6ZGK - chains A and B of the 5 polymer chains in the assembly; structure by electron microscopy, 3.60 A resolution.

== Chain A (and B) ==
Molecule: Proton-gated ion channel
Organism: Gloeobacter violaceus (strain ATCC 29082 / PCC 7421)
Notes: chain B of this document is another copy of the same molecule, construct and numbering; everything in this record applies to it too
UniProtKB: Q7NDN8 (GLIC_GLOVI); residues 2-317 here correspond to UniProt positions 44-359 (UniProt number = residue number + 42)
Sequence (317 residues; numbered 1 to 317; the number before each row is that of its first residue):
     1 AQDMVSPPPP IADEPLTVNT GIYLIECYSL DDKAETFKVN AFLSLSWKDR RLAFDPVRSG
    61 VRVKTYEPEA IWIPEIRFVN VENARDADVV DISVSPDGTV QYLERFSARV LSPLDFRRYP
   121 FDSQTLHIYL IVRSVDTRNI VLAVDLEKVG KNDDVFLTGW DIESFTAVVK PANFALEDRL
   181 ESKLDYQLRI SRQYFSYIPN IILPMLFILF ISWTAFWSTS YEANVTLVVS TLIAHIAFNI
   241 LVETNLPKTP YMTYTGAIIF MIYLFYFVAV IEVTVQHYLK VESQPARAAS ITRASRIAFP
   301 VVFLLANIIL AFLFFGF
Unresolved in the structure: 1-4, 62-65, 316-317
Sequence notes: expression tag (1)
Reported in the primary citation:
  - conformationally variable residues (order/disorder transition, side-chain flip): D31, K33, E35, K248

== How chain A and chain B interact ==
Pairs across the interface - 57 pairs, chain A then chain B:
  Y23(A) with F174(B), hydrophobic; L176(B), hydrophobic
  N40(A) with V81(B), hydrogen bond (side chain-backbone); E82(B)
  F42(A) with F174(B), hydrophobic; L176(B), hydrophobic
  V89(A) with R133(B)
  V90(A) with R133(B), hydrogen bond (backbone-side chain)
  L103(A) with L176(B), hydrophobic
  R105(A) with V79(B); V81(B), hydrogen bond (side chain-backbone); E82(B)
  S107(A) with E82(B), hydrogen bond (side chain-backbone)
  V155(A) with P113(B), hydrophobic
  T158(A) with E35(B), hydrogen bond
  G159(A) with P250(B)
  F195(A) with M252(B), hydrophobic
  S196(A) with P250(B); Y251(B); M252(B)
  P199(A) with F260(B), hydrophobic
  L203(A) with F260(B), hydrophobic
  P204(A) with Y263(B), hydrophobic
  F207(A) with L264(B), hydrophobic; F267(B), hydrophobic
  I208(A) with I236(B), hydrophobic
  F210(A) with F267(B), hydrophobic
  I211(A) with L232(B), hydrophobic; V270(B), hydrophobic
  T214(A) with V270(B); T274(B), hydrogen bond
  W217(A) with T274(B); Y278(B)
  S218(A) with Y221(B)
  S220(A) with E222(B), hydrogen bond
  A223(A) with Y221(B), hydrophobic; E222(B)
  T226(A) with T226(B)
  L227(A) with Y221(B); V225(B), hydrophobic; V229(B), hydrophobic
  S230(A) with V229(B); I233(B)
  T231(A) with V229(B)
  I233(A) with I233(B), hydrophobic
  A234(A) with I233(B), hydrophobic; I236(B)
  A237(A) with I236(B); I240(B)
  F238(A) with I236(B); Y263(B)
  I240(A) with I240(B), hydrophobic
  L241(A) with N239(B); I240(B), hydrophobic; E243(B); Y263(B)
  R296(A) with Y278(B)
Also at the interface, not in a pair above, chain A (44 interface residues in all): Y28, V61, D88, D91, S93, Y197, N200, E222
Also at the interface, not in a pair above, chain B (40 interface residues in all): A34, R77, N83, A84, I131, D136, R179, G256, Y266, I271, H277
From the paper, about this interface:
  - specific contacts: T158(A)-E35(B) (hydrogen bond)

== Overview ==
Chain A and chain B form an interface of 44 and 40 residues respectively, with 7 hydrogen bonds. Polar pairs
include N40(A)-V81(B), V90(A)-R133(B) and R105(A)-V81(B). The authors report a hydrogen bond between T158(A)
and E35(B). The paper reports conformational variability at D31(A), K33(A) and E35(A) among others.
Both chains are Proton-gated ion channel (Gloeobacter violaceus (strain ATCC 29082 / PCC 7421)). Entry 6ZGK
(GLIC pentameric ligand-gated ion channel, pH 3) was determined by electron microscopy, deposited together
with 6ZGD and 6ZGJ.
